PDB entry 7UMM | electron microscopy, 3.36 A resolution | chains A and B of the 9 polymer chains in the assembly

[Chain A (and B)]
Molecule: Hemagglutinin
From: Influenza A virus (A/Solomon Islands/3/2006(H1N1))
Notes: chain B of this document is another copy of the same molecule, construct and numbering; everything in this record applies to it too
Reference sequence: A7Y8I1 (A7Y8I1_9INFA); residues 9-523 here correspond to UniProt positions 18-532 (UniProt number = residue number + 9)
Sequence (523 residues; numbered 1 to 523; the number before each row is that of its first residue):
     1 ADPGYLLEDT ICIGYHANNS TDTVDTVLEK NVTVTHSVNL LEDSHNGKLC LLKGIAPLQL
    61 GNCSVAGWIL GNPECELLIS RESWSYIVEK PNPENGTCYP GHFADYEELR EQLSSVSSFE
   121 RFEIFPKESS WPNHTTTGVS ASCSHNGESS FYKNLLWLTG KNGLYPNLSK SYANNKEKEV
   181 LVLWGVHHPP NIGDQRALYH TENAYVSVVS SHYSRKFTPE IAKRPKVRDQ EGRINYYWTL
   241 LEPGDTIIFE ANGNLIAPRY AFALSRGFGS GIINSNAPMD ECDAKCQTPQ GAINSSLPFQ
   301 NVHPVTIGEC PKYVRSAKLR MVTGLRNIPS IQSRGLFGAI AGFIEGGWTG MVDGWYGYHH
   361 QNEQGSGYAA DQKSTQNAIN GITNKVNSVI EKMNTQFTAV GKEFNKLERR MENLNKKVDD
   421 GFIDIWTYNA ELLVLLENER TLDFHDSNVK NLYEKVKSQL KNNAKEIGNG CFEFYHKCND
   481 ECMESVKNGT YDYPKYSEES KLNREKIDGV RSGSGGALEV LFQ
Unresolved in the structure: 1-32, 327-396, 444-523
Disulfide bonds: C50-C282, C63-C75, C98-C143, C286-C310
Covalent attachments: N-acetylglucosamine (NAG) linked to N62, N95, N133
Differences from the reference sequence: expression tag (1-8); conflict T201 (Lys210 in A7Y8I1), R511 (Lys520 in A7Y8I1), S512 (Leu521 in A7Y8I1), G513 (Glu522 in A7Y8I1), G515 (Met524 in A7Y8I1), A517 (Val526 in A7Y8I1), L518 (Tyr527 in A7Y8I1), E519 (Gln528 in A7Y8I1), V520 (Ile529 in A7Y8I1), F522 (Ala531 in A7Y8I1), Q523 (Ile532 in A7Y8I1)

[How chain A and chain B interact]
Pairs across the interface (40; chain A residue first):
  H102(A) - H212(B)  hydrogen bond
  A222(A) - S207(B)
  K223(A) - E250(B)
  R224(A) - V209(B)
  R224(A) - S214(B)
  P225(A) - S210(B)
  P225(A) - S211(B)
  P225(A) - T246(B)
  P225(A) - I248(B)
  R233(A) - S210(B)
  R233(A) - S211(B)
  K406(A) - E108(B)
  K406(A) - L240(B)
  K406(A) - E242(B)  salt bridge
  L407(A) - D105(B)
  L407(A) - E108(B)
  E408(A) - E108(B)  hydrogen bond (backbone-side chain)
  R409(A) - E108(B)  hydrogen bond (backbone-side chain)
  R409(A) - Q112(B)  hydrogen bond
  R409(A) - R266(B)
  R410(A) - E107(B)
  R410(A) - E108(B)  salt bridge
  R410(A) - E403(B)  hydrogen bond (side chain-backbone)
  R410(A) - F404(B)
  R410(A) - E408(B)  salt bridge
  M411(A) - M411(B)  hydrophobic
  N413(A) - E111(B)  hydrogen bond
  L414(A) - L414(B)  hydrophobic
  L414(A) - N415(B)
  K417(A) - T398(B)  hydrogen bond
  K417(A) - N415(B)  hydrogen bond
  K417(A) - D419(B)  salt bridge
  K417(A) - F422(B)
  V418(A) - V418(B)  hydrophobic
  F422(A) - F422(B)  hydrophobic
  I425(A) - F422(B)  hydrophobic
  I425(A) - W426(B)  hydrophobic
  Y428(A) - W426(B)  hydrophobic
  Y428(A) - N429(B)
  Y428(A) - L433(B)
Also at the interface, not in a pair above, chain A (28 interface residues in all): G101, E220, V227, G421, D424, N429, L432, L436, E439
Also at the interface, not in a pair above, chain B (36 interface residues in all): R215, K216, W238, I425, L436, R440

[Summary]
28 residues of chain A face 36 of chain B across their interface, with 8 hydrogen bonds and 4 salt bridges.
Among the polar pairs are K406(A)-E242(B), R410(A)-E108(B) and R410(A)-E408(B). Covalently linked
N-acetylglucosamine: at N62(A), N95(A) and N133(A).
Chain A and chain B are both Hemagglutinin (Influenza A virus (A/Solomon Islands/3/2006(H1N1))); the
structure, H1 Solomon Islands 2006 hemagglutinin in complex with Ab109, was determined by electron microscopy.
